4HRE - chains A and G of the 6 polymer chains in the assembly; structure by X-ray diffraction, 2.79 A resolution.

Chain A:
Molecule: Annexin A2
Source organism: Mus musculus
UniProtKB: P07356 (ANXA2_MOUSE); residue numbers follow UniProt; this construct covers 1-339
Sequence (339 residues; row label = number of the first residue in the row):
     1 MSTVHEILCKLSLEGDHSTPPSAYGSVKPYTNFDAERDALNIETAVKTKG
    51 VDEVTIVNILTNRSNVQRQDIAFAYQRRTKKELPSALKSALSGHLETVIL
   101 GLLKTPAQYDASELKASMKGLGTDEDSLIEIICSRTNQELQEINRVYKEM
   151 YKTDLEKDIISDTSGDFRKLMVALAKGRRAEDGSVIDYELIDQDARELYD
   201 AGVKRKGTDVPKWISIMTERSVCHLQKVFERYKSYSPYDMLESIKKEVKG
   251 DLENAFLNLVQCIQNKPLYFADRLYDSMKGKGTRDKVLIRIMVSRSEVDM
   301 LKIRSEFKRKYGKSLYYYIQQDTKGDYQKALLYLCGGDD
Disordered / not traced: 1
UniProt features mapped onto this chain:
  - region: Ser2 to Tyr24 (S100A10-binding site)
  - modified residue: Ser2 (N-acetylserine), Tyr24 (Phosphotyrosine), Ser26 (Phosphoserine), Lys49 (N6-acetyllysine), Lys152 (N6-acetyllysine), Ser184 (Phosphoserine), Tyr199 (Phosphotyrosine), Lys227 (N6-acetyllysine)
  - cross-link: Lys49 (Glycyl lysine isopeptide (Lys-Gly) (interchain with G-Cter in SUMO1))
What the authors report for this chain:
  - mutagenesis - L13A: unchanged binding to p11
  - post-translational modification sites: Ser12 (citing earlier work)
  - mutagenesis - L13A: unchanged binding to Protein S100-A10

Chain G:
Molecule: Helicase-like transcription factor
Notes: EC 3.6.4.-, 6.3.2.-
UniProtKB: Q14527 (HLTF_HUMAN); residues -7 to 6 here correspond to UniProt positions 26-39 (UniProt number = residue number + 33)
Sequence (14 residues; each row starts with the number of its first residue; numbers below 1 keep their minus sign (Pro-7 is residue -7)):
    -7 PRLSYPTFFPRFEF
Disordered / not traced: -7 to -3
UniProt features mapped onto this chain:
  - DNA-binding region: Glu5
  - modified residue: Arg-6 (Omega-N-methylarginine)

Chain A / chain G interface:
Residue-residue contacts - 10 pairs, chain A then chain G:
  Lys10(A) with Phe6(G)
  Leu11(A) with Glu5(G)
  Ser12(A) with Phe4(G); Glu5(G), hydrogen bond (backbone-backbone)
  Leu13(A) with Arg3(G); Glu5(G)
  Glu14(A) with Glu5(G)
  Asp70(A) with Glu5(G)
  Phe73(A) with Phe4(G); Glu5(G)
Interface residues without a listed pair, chain A (8 interface residues in all): Arg77
The authors on this interface:
  - hot spots on chain A (mutagenesis) - L13A: abolished binding to SMARCA3
  - hot spots on chain A (mutagenesis) - L11A: decreased binding to SMARCA3

In short:
8 residues of chain A and 4 residues of chain G are in contact; the contacts include 1 hydrogen bond. The
hydrogen-bonded pair Ser12(A)-Glu5(G) is a backbone contact. Curated annotation (UniProt) lists a DNA-binding
region on chain G. From the paper: L13A of chain A abolishes binding to SMARCA3; a modification site at
Ser12(A).
Chain A is Annexin A2 (Mus musculus) and chain G is Helicase-like transcription factor; the structure, Crystal
Structure of p11/Annexin A2 Heterotetramer in Complex with SMARCA3 Peptide, was determined by X-ray
diffraction together with 4HRG and 4HRH from the same study.
